7QVE - chains t and b of the 28 polymer chains in the assembly; structure by electron microscopy, 3.30 A resolution.

== Chain t ==
Name: Proteasome subunit beta
From: Spinacia oleracea
UniProtKB: A0A0K9RTN8 (A0A0K9RTN8_SPIOL); numbering as in UniProt (aligned over 1-223)
Chain sequence (223 residues; row label = number of the first residue in the row):
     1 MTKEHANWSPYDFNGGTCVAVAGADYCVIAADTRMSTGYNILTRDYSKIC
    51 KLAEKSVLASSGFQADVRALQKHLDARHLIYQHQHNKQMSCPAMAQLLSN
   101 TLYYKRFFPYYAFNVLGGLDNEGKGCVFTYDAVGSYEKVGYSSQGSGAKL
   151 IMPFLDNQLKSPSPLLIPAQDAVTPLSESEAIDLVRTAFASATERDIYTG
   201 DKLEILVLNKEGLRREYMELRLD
Not modelled in the structure: 1-6

== Chain b ==
Name: Proteasome subunit beta
From: Spinacia oleracea
UniProtKB: A0A0K9S3A8 (A0A0K9S3A8_SPIOL); numbering as in UniProt (aligned over 1-274)
Chain sequence (274 residues; numbered 1 to 274; the number before each row is that of its first residue):
     1 MTNGAFEVPAKGGFSFDNCKRNEMLLNKGLKAPGFLKTGTTIVGLVYQDG
    51 VILGADTRATEGPIVADKNCEKIHYMAPNIYCCGAGTAADTEAVTDMVSS
   101 QLKLHRYHTGRESRVITALTLLKSHLFRYQGHVSAALVLGGVDVSGPHLH
   151 TIYPHGSTDTLPFATMGSGSLAAMSVFESKYREGLTRDEGVKIVCEAIAS
   201 GIFNDLGSGSNVDVCVITKGNVEYLRNHVQPNPRTYTSAKGYTFSKPTEV
   251 LSTKVTALAQRAVVTERGDAMEEE
Not modelled in the structure: 1-39, 260-274

== How chain t and chain b interact ==
Residue-residue contacts - 48 pairs, chain t then chain b:
  Arg34(t) with Leu206(b)
  Ser36(t) with Leu206(b)
  Tyr39(t) with Gly62(b); Asn204(b); Asp205(b); Leu206(b), hydrogen bond (backbone-backbone); Gly207(b)
  Asn40(t) with Asn204(b)
  Ile41(t) with Phe203(b); Leu206(b), hydrophobic
  Arg44(t) with Phe203(b), hydrogen bond (side chain-backbone)
  Leu150(t) with Ile64(b), hydrophobic
  Phe154(t) with Tyr242(b), hydrophobic
  Asn157(t) with Ser245(b)
  Gln158(t) with Tyr242(b); Thr243(b), hydrogen bond (side chain-backbone)
  Lys160(t) with Ser245(b); Lys246(b)
  Asp183(t) with Ser238(b); Tyr242(b)
  Leu184(t) with Tyr242(b), hydrophobic
  Arg186(t) with Thr237(b)
  Thr187(t) with Ser238(b), hydrogen bond; Tyr242(b), hydrogen bond
  Ala190(t) with Thr237(b)
  Glu194(t) with Val65(b); Lys68(b), salt bridge
  Arg195(t) with Ile64(b); Val65(b), hydrogen bond (side chain-backbone); Ala66(b), hydrogen bond (side chain-backbone); Lys68(b)
  Asp196(t) with Pro63(b)
  Ile197(t) with Pro63(b), hydrogen bond (backbone-backbone); Leu206(b)
  Tyr198(t) with Pro63(b), hydrophobic
  Met218(t) with Thr237(b)
  Glu219(t) with Arg234(b), hydrogen bond (backbone-side chain)
  Arg221(t) with Arg58(b)
  Leu222(t) with Phe203(b), hydrophobic; Asn232(b)
  Asp223(t) with Arg58(b), salt bridge; Ile202(b); Phe203(b); Asp205(b); Ser208(b); Gly209(b); Ser210(b), hydrogen bond (side chain-backbone); Asn232(b)
Other interface residues (no listed pair), chain b (27 interface residues in all): Thr60, Asp67, Phe244

== Summary ==
The interface between chain t and chain b involves 26 residues on one side and 27 on the other; the contacts
include 10 hydrogen bonds and 2 salt bridges. Among the polar pairs are Glu194(t)-Lys68(b), Asp223(t)-Arg58(b)
and Arg44(t)-Phe203(b).
Here chain t is Proteasome subunit beta and chain b is Proteasome subunit beta, both from Spinacia oleracea.
Entry 7QVE (Spinach 20S proteasome) was determined by electron microscopy.
